PDB entry 9AR1 | X-ray diffraction, 1.97 A resolution | chains A and B

[Chain A (and B)]
Name: dTDP-glucose 4,6-dehydratase related protein
From: Methanothermobacter thermautotrophicus str. Delta H
Notes: chain B of this document is another copy of the same molecule, construct and numbering; everything in this record applies to it too
UniProt: O26473 (O26473_METTH); residues 1-313 here correspond to UniProt positions 22-334 (UniProt number = residue number + 21)
Sequence (356 residues; numbered -42 to 313; the number before each row is that of its first residue; numbers below 1 keep their minus sign (Met-42 is residue -42)):
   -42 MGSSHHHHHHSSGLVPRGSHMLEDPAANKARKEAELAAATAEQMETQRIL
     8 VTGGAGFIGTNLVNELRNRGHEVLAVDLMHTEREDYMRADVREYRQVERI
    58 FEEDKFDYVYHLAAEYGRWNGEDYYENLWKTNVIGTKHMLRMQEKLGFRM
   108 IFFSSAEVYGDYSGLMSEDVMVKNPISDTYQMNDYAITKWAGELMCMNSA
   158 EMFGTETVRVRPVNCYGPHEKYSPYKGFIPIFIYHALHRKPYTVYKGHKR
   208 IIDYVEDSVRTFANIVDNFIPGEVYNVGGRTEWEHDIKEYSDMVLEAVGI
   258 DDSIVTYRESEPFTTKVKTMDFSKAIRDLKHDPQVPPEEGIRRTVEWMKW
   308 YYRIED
Disordered / not traced: -42 to 2, 312-313 (chain B: -42 to 1, 311-313)
Sequence notes: expression tag (-42 to 0)
Small-molecule neighbours:
  - NAD (nicotinamide-adenine-dinucleotide): Gly10, Ala12, Gly13, Phe14, Ile15, Gly16, Asp34, Leu35, Met36, Ala46, Asp47, Val48, Arg49, Leu69, Ala70, Ala71, Glu72, Tyr73, Thr88, Phe110, Ser111, Ser112, Tyr142, Lys146, Pro169, Val170, Asn171, Cys172, Lys183
  - uridine-5'-diphosphate-xylopyranose (UDX): Tyr73, Gly74, Arg75, Ser112, Glu114, Tyr142, Val170, Asn171, Gly184, Phe185, Ile188, Phe189, Thr200, Val201, Tyr202, His205, Arg207, Ile244, Glu268, Thr271, Lys275
From the paper describing this entry:
  - self-association interface (contacts with another copy of this molecule); pairs are residue here / residue on that copy: Glu79-Lys94 (salt bridge), Glu79-Arg98 (salt bridge), Asp141-Lys94, Trp86, Val90, Ile91, Ile144, Ala148, Leu151, Met152
  - binding site for NAD: Gly10 to Gly16, Asp34 to Met36, Asp47, Val48, Leu69, Ala71, Tyr73, Thr88, Tyr142, Lys146, Cys172, Lys183
  - binding site for uridine-5'-diphosphate-xylopyranose: Tyr73, Arg75, Ser112, Tyr142, Asn171, Phe185, Thr200, Tyr202, Arg207, Glu268, Lys275
  - catalytic residues: Ser112, Tyr142, Lys146 (by similarity / conservation)
  - catalytic residues: Tyr73, Glu114 (proposed by the authors, not directly observed)
  - contacts within the chain: Arg75-Glu268 (salt bridge)
  - specificity-determining residues: Tyr73, Gly184 (by similarity / conservation)

[Interface between chain A and chain B]
Pairs across the interface (72; chain A residue first):
  Trp76(A) - Met159(B)  hydrophobic
  Glu79(A) - Lys94(B)  salt bridge
  Glu79(A) - Arg98(B)  salt bridge
  Tyr82(A) - Tyr51(B)
  Tyr82(A) - Lys94(B)
  Tyr82(A) - His95(B)  hydrogen bond
  Tyr82(A) - Arg98(B)
  Glu83(A) - Ile91(B)
  Glu83(A) - His95(B)
  Trp86(A) - Trp86(B)  hydrophobic
  Trp86(A) - Val90(B)
  Trp86(A) - Ile91(B)  hydrophobic
  Trp86(A) - Met152(B)  hydrophobic
  Lys87(A) - Ile91(B)
  Val90(A) - Trp86(B)
  Ile91(A) - Glu83(B)
  Ile91(A) - Trp86(B)  hydrophobic
  Ile91(A) - Lys87(B)
  Lys94(A) - Glu79(B)  salt bridge
  Lys94(A) - Tyr82(B)
  Lys94(A) - Asp141(B)  salt bridge
  His95(A) - Tyr82(B)  hydrogen bond
  His95(A) - Glu83(B)
  Arg98(A) - Glu79(B)  salt bridge
  Arg98(A) - Tyr82(B)
  Val127(A) - Ile133(B)
  Met128(A) - Ile133(B)
  Met128(A) - Tyr137(B)  hydrogen bond (backbone-side chain)
  Val129(A) - Ile133(B)
  Val129(A) - Ser134(B)  hydrogen bond (backbone-side chain)
  Val129(A) - Tyr137(B)
  Lys130(A) - Pro132(B)
  Asn131(A) - Pro132(B)
  Asn131(A) - Ile133(B)  hydrogen bond (backbone-backbone)
  Pro132(A) - Lys130(B)
  Pro132(A) - Asn131(B)
  Ile133(A) - Met128(B)
  Ile133(A) - Val129(B)
  Ile133(A) - Asn131(B)  hydrogen bond (backbone-backbone)
  Ile133(A) - Ile133(B)
  Ile133(A) - Thr136(B)
  Ile133(A) - Trp147(B)  hydrophobic
  Ser134(A) - Val129(B)  hydrogen bond (side chain-backbone)
  Thr136(A) - Ile133(B)
  Tyr137(A) - Met128(B)  hydrogen bond (side chain-backbone)
  Tyr137(A) - Val129(B)
  Tyr137(A) - Trp147(B)  hydrophobic
  Tyr137(A) - Leu151(B)  hydrophobic
  Gln138(A) - Leu151(B)
  Gln138(A) - Asn155(B)  hydrogen bond (backbone-side chain)
  Met139(A) - Asn155(B)
  Asn140(A) - Asn155(B)
  Asp141(A) - Lys94(B)  salt bridge
  Asp141(A) - Met152(B)
  Ile144(A) - Ala148(B)  hydrophobic
  Ile144(A) - Leu151(B)  hydrophobic
  Ile144(A) - Met152(B)  hydrophobic
  Trp147(A) - Ile133(B)  hydrophobic
  Trp147(A) - Tyr137(B)  hydrophobic
  Ala148(A) - Ile144(B)  hydrophobic
  Leu151(A) - Tyr137(B)  hydrophobic
  Leu151(A) - Gln138(B)
  Leu151(A) - Ile144(B)  hydrophobic
  Met152(A) - Asp141(B)
  Met152(A) - Ile144(B)  hydrophobic
  Asn155(A) - Gln138(B)  hydrogen bond (side chain-backbone)
  Asn155(A) - Met139(B)  hydrogen bond (side chain-backbone)
  Asn155(A) - Asn140(B)
  Glu158(A) - Phe270(B)
  Met159(A) - Phe270(B)  hydrophobic
  Phe270(A) - Glu158(B)
  Phe270(A) - Met159(B)  hydrophobic
Interface residues without a listed pair, chain A (36 interface residues in all): Tyr51, Met154
Interface residues without a listed pair, chain B (36 interface residues in all): Trp76, Val127, Met154

[In short]
Chain A and chain B each contribute 36 residues to their interface, with 11 hydrogen bonds and 6 salt bridges.
Polar pairs include Glu79(A)-Lys94(B), Glu79(A)-Arg98(B) and Lys94(A)-Asp141(B). Ligands of chain A: NAD and
uridine-5'-diphosphate-xylopyranose. From the paper: catalytic residues Ser112(A), Tyr142(A) and Lys146(A)
among others; a binding site for NAD at Gly10(A), Asp34(A) and Asp47(A) among others.
Chain A and chain B are both dTDP-glucose 4,6-dehydratase related protein (Methanothermobacter
thermautotrophicus str. Delta H); the structure, Structure of Epimerase Mth373 bound to
uridine-5'-diphosphate-xylopyranose, was determined by X-ray diffraction together with 8W3U, 6PMH and 6PNL
from the same study.
